Entry 7SC9 (electron microscopy, 2.60 A resolution); this record covers chains BA and BD of the 90 polymer chains in the assembly.

== Chain BA ==
Molecule: Phycobilisome 7.8 kDa linker polypeptide, allophycocyanin-associated, core
Organism: Synechocystis sp. PCC 6803 substr. Kazusa
UniProtKB: Q01950 (PYC1_SYNY3); residue numbers follow UniProt; this construct covers 1-67
Chain sequence (67 residues; each row starts with the number of its first residue):
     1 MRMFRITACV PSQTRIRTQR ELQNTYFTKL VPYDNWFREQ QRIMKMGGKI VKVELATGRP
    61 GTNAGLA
Construct notes: conflict W36 (Ser in Q01950)
Residues lining bound ligands:
  - phycocyanobilin (CYC), molecule 1: P11, S12, R15, L22, Q23, N24, T25
  - phycocyanobilin (CYC), molecule 2: Y33, D34, W36, F37, Q40, Q41, M44

== Chain BD ==
Molecule: Phycobiliprotein ApcE
Organism: Synechocystis sp. PCC 6803 substr. Kazusa
Notes: EC 4.-.-.-
UniProtKB: Q55544 (APCE_SYNY3); numbering as in UniProt (aligned over 1-896)
Chain sequence (896 residues; numbered 1 to 896; the number before each row is that of its first residue):
     1 MSVKASGGSS LARPQLYQTV PVSAISQAEQ QDRFLEGSEL NELTAYFQSG ALRLEIAETL
    61 TQNADLIVSR AANRIFTGGS PLSYLEKPVE RQPALVGASS DSRNGSVTYA ESNGSGGLFG
   121 GLRSVFSSTG PIPPGFRPIN IARYGPSNMQ KSLRDMSWFL RYTTYAIVAG DPNIIVVNTR
   181 GLKEVIENAC SIDATIVAIQ EMRAASADYF RNNAQAKEIV LQYFDILLSE FKAPTPANKV
   241 RQGPSNDIQG LELPQSYFNA AAKRQKYAMK PGLSALEKNA VIKAAYRQIF ERDITKAYSQ
   301 SISYLESQVR NGDISMKEFV RRLAKSPLYR KQFFEPFINS RALELAFRHI LGRGPSSREE
   361 VQKYFSIVSS GGLPALVDAL VDSQEYADYF GEETVPYLRG LGVEAQECRN WGMQQDLFSY
   421 SAPFRKVPQF ITTFAQYDRP LPDQHVYGSG NDPLEIQFGA IFPKETRNPS KRPAPFNKDT
   481 KRILIHRGPA VNNQVGNPSA VGEFPGSLGA KVFRLNGGLP GAKVGKNTGT SVKFGESSTQ
   541 ALIRAAYRQV FGRDLYEGQR LSVAEIQLEN GDISVREFIK RLAKSELFLK LYWAPHYVCK
   601 AIEYMHRRLL GRPTYGRQEM NQYFDIASKQ GFYAVVEAMI DSKEYSDAFG EDTVPYERYL
   661 TPGGLQMRSA RVGSLREDIG QRVDKEVTPR FVELGQVSAI RTEPEIAYRS NQGVTRQRQQ
   721 TKVFKLVSTY DKVAVKNAIR AAYRQVFERD LEPYIINSEF TALESKLSNN EINVKEFIEG
   781 LGTSELYMKE FYAPYPNTKV IEMGTKHFLG RAPLNQKEIQ QYNQILASQG LKAFIGAMVN
   841 GMEYLQTFGE DTVPYRRFPT LPAANFPNTE RLYNKLTKQD KELVVPSFTP VVKVGG
Not modelled in the structure: 1, 87-130, 896
Covalently attached groups: phycocyanobilin (CYC) linked to C190
Residues lining bound ligands:
  - phycocyanobilin (CYC), molecule 1: I139, Y144, N148, K151, S152, R154, D155, M156, W158, F159, Y162, N178, I186, A189, S191, T195
  - phycocyanobilin (CYC), molecule 2: Q249, L251, L253, Y257, L401, E404, A405, Q406, E407, C408
  - phycocyanobilin (CYC), molecule 3: R292, Y298, Y420, F424
  - phycocyanobilin (CYC), molecule 4: Y304, S307, Q308, R310, N311
  - phycocyanobilin (CYC), molecule 5: I338, N339, S340, R358, Q362, F365, I431
  - phycocyanobilin (CYC), molecule 6: Y447, Y597, V598, C599, R617, N621, F624
  - phycocyanobilin (CYC), molecule 7: I456, Q457, F458, G459, R553
  - phycocyanobilin (CYC), molecule 8: I483, L484, I485, H486, A490, N493, V495
  - phycocyanobilin (CYC), molecule 9: K533, V563, I566, E569
  - phycocyanobilin (CYC), molecule 10: G713, V714, R718, F858, P859, T860, L861, P862, A863, F866
  - phycocyanobilin (CYC), molecule 11: K732, A762, S765, K766, S768, N769
  - phycocyanobilin (CYC), molecule 12: R749, Y754, L876, T877, K878
  - phycocyanobilin (CYC), molecule 13: N797, T798, Q816, I819, Q820, N823, S887
UniProt features mapped onto this chain:
  - binding site ((2R,3E)-phycocyanobilin): C190

== How chain BA and chain BD interact ==
Residue-residue contacts - 49 pairs, chain BA then chain BD:
  M3(BA) with R322(BD)
  T14(BA) with Q242(BD); D388(BD), hydrogen bond
  R17(BA) with N238(BD); K239(BD); V240(BD), hydrogen bond (backbone-backbone); Q242(BD)
  T18(BA) with K239(BD); V240(BD)
  Q19(BA) with A237(BD), hydrogen bond (side chain-backbone); N238(BD), hydrogen bond (side chain-backbone); K239(BD); Q255(BD)
  R20(BA) with D388(BD), salt bridge; Y389(BD); Y397(BD)
  Q23(BA) with Y389(BD); F390(BD), hydrogen bond (side chain-backbone); G391(BD), hydrogen bond (side chain-backbone); E392(BD); E393(BD); T394(BD), hydrogen bond
  N24(BA) with E393(BD), hydrogen bond
  F27(BA) with E392(BD)
  K29(BA) with S315(BD), hydrogen bond; M316(BD); K317(BD); E318(BD); E392(BD), salt bridge
  L30(BA) with D313(BD), hydrogen bond (backbone-backbone); I314(BD); E318(BD)
  V31(BA) with E318(BD)
  P32(BA) with E318(BD)
  N35(BA) with R321(BD); K325(BD); D378(BD), hydrogen bond; D382(BD)
  R38(BA) with D382(BD), hydrogen bond (side chain-backbone)
  E39(BA) with K317(BD), salt bridge; R321(BD), salt bridge; D382(BD); E392(BD)
  R42(BA) with K317(BD); Q384(BD); A387(BD); E392(BD), salt bridge
  M46(BA) with Q384(BD); A387(BD), hydrophobic
Also at the interface, not in a pair above, chain BA (21 interface residues in all): E21, T28, K45
Also at the interface, not in a pair above, chain BD (30 interface residues in all): K266, G312, S383

== Summary ==
21 residues of chain BA face 30 of chain BD across their interface; the contacts include 12 hydrogen bonds and
5 salt bridges. Among the polar pairs are R20(BA)-D388(BD), K29(BA)-E392(BD) and E39(BA)-K317(BD). Chain BA
binds phycocyanobilin. Chain BD binds 12 copies of phycocyanobilin.
Chain BA is Phycobilisome 7.8 kDa linker polypeptide, allophycocyanin-associated, core and chain BD is
Phycobiliprotein ApcE, both from Synechocystis sp. PCC 6803 substr. Kazusa; the structure, Synechocystis PCC
6803 Phycobilisome core, complex with OCP, was determined by electron microscopy together with 7SC7, 7SCB and
7SCC from the same study.
